3AZG - chains G and I of the 10 polymer chains in the assembly; structure by X-ray diffraction, 2.40 A resolution.

[Chain G]
Protein: Histone H2A type 1-B/E
Source organism: Homo sapiens
UniProt: P04908 (H2A1B_HUMAN); residues 0-129 here correspond to UniProt positions 1-130 (UniProt number = residue number + 1)
Sequence (133 residues; each row starts with the number of its first residue; numbers below 1 keep their minus sign (Gly-3 is residue -3)):
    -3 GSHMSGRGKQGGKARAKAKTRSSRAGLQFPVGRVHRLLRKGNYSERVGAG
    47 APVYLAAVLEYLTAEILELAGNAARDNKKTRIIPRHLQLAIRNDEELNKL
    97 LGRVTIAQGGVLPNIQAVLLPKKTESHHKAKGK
Disordered / not traced: -3 to 14, 119-129
Differences from the reference sequence: expression tag (-3 to -1)
UniProt features mapped onto this chain:
  - modified residue: Ser1 (N-acetylserine), Arg3 (Citrulline), Lys5 (N6-(2-hydroxyisobutyryl)lysine), Lys9 (N6-(2-hydroxyisobutyryl)lysine), Lys13 (N6-(beta-hydroxybutyryl)lysine), Lys36 (N6-(2-hydroxyisobutyryl)lysine), Lys74 (N6-(2-hydroxyisobutyryl)lysine), Lys75 (N6-(2-hydroxyisobutyryl)lysine), Lys95 (N6-(2-hydroxyisobutyryl)lysine), Gln104 (N5-methylglutamine), Lys118 (N6-(2-hydroxyisobutyryl)lysine), Lys119 (N6-crotonyllysine), Thr120 (Phosphothreonine), Lys125 (N6-crotonyllysine)
  - cross-link (Glycyl lysine isopeptide (Lys-Gly)): Lys13 (interchain with G-Cter in ubiquitin), Lys15 (interchain with G-Cter in ubiquitin), Lys119 (interchain with G-Cter in ubiquitin)

[Chain I]
Molecule: 146-nt DNA strand
Sequence (146 nucleotides; each row starts with the number of its first residue):
     1 ATCAATATCCACCTGCAGATTCTACCAAAAGTGTATTTGGAAACTGCTCC
    51 ATCAAAAGGCATGTTCAGCTGAATTCAGCTGAACATGCCTTTTGATGGAG
   101 CAGTTTCCAAATACACTTTTGGTAGAATCTGCAGGTGGATATTGAT
Disordered / not traced: 146
Bound ions: Mn2+ site 1 near DG78 (its only coordinating residue here); Mn2+ site 2 near DG100 (its only coordinating residue here); Mn2+ site 3 near DG121 (its only coordinating residue here)

[Chain G / chain I interface]
Residue-residue contacts (14; chain G residue first):
  Arg29(G) - DG121(I)  hydrogen bond to the phosphate
  Arg29(G) - DG122(I)  salt bridge to the phosphate
  Arg42(G) - DA111(I)  hydrogen bond to the sugar
  Arg42(G) - DT112(I)  phosphate contact
  Val43(G) - DA111(I)  sugar contact
  Val43(G) - DT112(I)  hydrogen bond to the phosphate
  Gly44(G) - DA111(I)  phosphate contact
  Ala45(G) - DA111(I)  hydrogen bond to the phosphate
  Lys75(G) - DG131(I)  phosphate contact
  Lys75(G) - DC132(I)  salt bridge to the phosphate
  Thr76(G) - DT130(I)  hydrogen bond to the phosphate
  Thr76(G) - DG131(I)  hydrogen bond to the phosphate
  Arg77(G) - DT130(I)  hydrogen bond to the sugar
  Arg77(G) - DG131(I)  hydrogen bond to the phosphate
Also at the interface, not in a pair above, chain G (9 interface residues in all): Glu41

[In short]
9 residues of chain G and 7 residues of chain I are in contact, with 8 hydrogen bonds and 2 salt bridges.
Polar pairs include Arg42(G)-DA111(I), Arg77(G)-DT130(I) and Arg29(G)-DG121(I).
Here chain G is Histone H2A type 1-B/E (Homo sapiens) and chain I is a 146-nt DNA strand. Entry 3AZG (Crystal
Structure of Human Nucleosome Core Particle Containing H3K115Q mutation) was determined by X-ray diffraction
(same publication as 3AYW, 3AZE, 3AZF, 3AZH, 3AZJ, 3AZK and 3 further entries).
